PDB entry 3QIN | X-ray diffraction, 1.70 A resolution | chain A

== Chain A ==
Molecule: Fusion protein of HIV-1 RNase H p15 with engineered E. coli loop
Source organism: Human immunodeficiency virus type 1 group M subtype B
Notes: EC 3.4.23.16, 2.7.7.49, 2.7.7.7, 3.1.26.13, 3.1.13.2, 2.7.7.-, 3.1.-.-, 3.1.26.4; fragment: HIV-1 RNase H
Reference sequence: chimeric construct of P04585, P0A7Y4: residues 427-506 from P04585 (POL_HV1H2) positions 1014-1093 (UniProt number = residue number + 587); residues 79-102 from P0A7Y4 positions 79-102 (same numbers); residues 517-561 from P04585 (POL_HV1H2) positions 1104-1148 (UniProt number = residue number + 587)
Sequence (150 residues; each row starts with the number of its first residue):
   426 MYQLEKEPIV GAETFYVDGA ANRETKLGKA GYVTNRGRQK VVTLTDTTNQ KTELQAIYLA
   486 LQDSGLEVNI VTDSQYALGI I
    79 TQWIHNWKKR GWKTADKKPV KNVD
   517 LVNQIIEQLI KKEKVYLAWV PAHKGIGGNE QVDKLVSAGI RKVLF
Disordered / not traced: 87-97, 560-561
Differences from the reference sequence: initiating methionine (426)
Bound ions: Mn2+ site 1: Asp443, Glu478, Asp498 (together with P1Y); Mn2+ site 2: Asp443, Asp549 (together with P1Y)
Ligand contacts: P1Y (2-(3-bromo-4-methoxybenzyl)-5,6-dihydroxypyrimidine-4-carboxylic acid): Asp443, Gly444, Glu478, Asp498, Ser499, Ala538, His539, Asp549, Arg557
Curated features (UniProtKB/Swiss-Prot):
  - binding site (Mg(2+)): Asp443, Glu478, Asp498, Asp549
  - site (Cleavage): Phe440, Tyr441, Leu560, Phe561
From the paper describing this entry:
  - catalytic residues: Asp443, Glu478, Asp498, His539, Asp549 (citing earlier work)
  - Mn2+ coordination: Asp443, Glu478, Asp498, Asp549
  - binding site for P1Y: His539, Arg557
  - contacts within the chain: Asp549-Arg557
  - mutagenesis - D443N: abolished binding to P1Y

== Summary ==
Chain A binds compound P1Y. The Mn2+ site 1 is built by Asp443, Glu478 and Asp498. The Mn2+ site 2 is built by
Asp443 and Asp549. From UniProt: 4 Mg2+-binding residues. The paper reports catalytic residues Asp443, Glu478
and Asp498 among others; D443N abolishes binding to P1Y.
Chain A is Fusion protein of HIV-1 RNase H p15 with engineered E. coli loop (Human immunodeficiency virus type
1 group M subtype B); the structure, Crystal Structure of HIV-1 RNase H p15 with engineered E. coli loop and
pyrimidinol carboxylic acid ..., was determined by X-ray diffraction together with 3QIO and 3QIP from the same
study.
